2ZLE - chains B and D of the 13 polymer chains in the assembly; structure by electron microscopy, 28.00 A resolution (very low resolution: no residue pairs are listed; an interface is given only as per-side residue counts).

# Chain B
Name: Protease do
Source organism: Escherichia coli
Notes: EC 3.4.21.-
Reference sequence: P0C0V0 (DEGP_ECOLI); the construct lacks a stretch of the UniProt sequence, so the offset changes along the chain: 387-437 = UniProt 27-77; 438-546 = UniProt 105-213; 547-720 = UniProt 222-395; 721-794 = UniProt 401-474
Chain sequence (448 residues; each row starts with the number of its first residue; a row labelled like 437A-437Z holds insertion residues (437A, then the next letters in order)):
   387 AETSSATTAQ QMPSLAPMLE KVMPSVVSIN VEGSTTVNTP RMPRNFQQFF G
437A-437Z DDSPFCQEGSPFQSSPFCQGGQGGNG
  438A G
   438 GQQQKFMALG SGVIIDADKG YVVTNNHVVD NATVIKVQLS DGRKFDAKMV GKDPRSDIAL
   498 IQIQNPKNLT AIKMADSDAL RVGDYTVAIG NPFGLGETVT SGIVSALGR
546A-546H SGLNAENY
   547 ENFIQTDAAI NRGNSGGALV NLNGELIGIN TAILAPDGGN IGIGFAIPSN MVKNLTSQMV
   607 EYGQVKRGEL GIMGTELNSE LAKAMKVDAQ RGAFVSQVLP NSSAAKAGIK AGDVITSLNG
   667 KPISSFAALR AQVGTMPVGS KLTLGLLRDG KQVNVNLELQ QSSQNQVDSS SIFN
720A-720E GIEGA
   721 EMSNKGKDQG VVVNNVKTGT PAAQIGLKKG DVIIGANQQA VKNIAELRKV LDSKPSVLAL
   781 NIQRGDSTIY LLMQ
Not modelled in the structure: 387-396, 437A-437Z, 438A, 546A-546H, 720A-720E, 793-794
UniProt features mapped onto this chain:
  - active site (Charge relay system): His464, Asp494, Ser561
  - binding site (substrate): Glu418, His464, Asp494, Gly559 to Ser561, Thr577 to Ala581, Leu616 to Gly620

# Chain D
Name: Outer membrane protein C
Source organism: Escherichia coli
Reference sequence: P06996 (OMPC_ECOLI); residues 1189-1534 here correspond to UniProt positions 22-367 (UniProt number = residue number - 1167)
Chain sequence (346 residues; row label = number of the first residue in the row):
  1189 AEVYNKDGNK LDLYGKVDGL HYFSDNKDVD GDQTYMRLGF KGETQVTDQL TGYGQWEYQI
  1249 QGNSAENENN SWTRVAFAGL KFQDVGSFDY GRNYGVVYDV TSWTDVLPEF GGDTYGSDNF
  1309 MQQRGNGFAT YRNTDFFGLV DGLNFAVQYQ GKNGNPSGEG FTSGVTNNGR DALRQNGDGV
  1369 GGSITYDYEG FGIGGAISSS KRTDAQNTAA YIGNGDRAET YTGGLKYDAN NIYLAAQYTQ
  1429 TYNATRVGSL GWANKAQNFE AVAQYQFDFG LRPSLAYLQS KGKNLGRGYD DEDILKYVDV
  1489 GATYYFNKNM STYVDYKINL LDDNQFTRDA GINTDNIVAL GLVYQF
UniProt features mapped onto this chain:
  - region: Gly1283 to Gly1300 (Loop L3)
  - binding site (Mg(2+)): Asn1507, Leu1509, Thr1522

# How chain B and chain D interact
At this resolution (28 A) residue pairs are not listed: 13 residues of chain B and 22 of chain D lie at the interface.

# Overview
Chain B and chain D form an interface of 13 and 22 residues respectively. UniProt lists 3 active-site residues
and 16 substrate-binding residues on chain B; 3 Mg2+-binding residues on chain D.
Chain B is Protease do and chain D is Outer membrane protein C, both from Escherichia coli; the structure,
Cryo-EM structure of DegP12/OMP, was determined by electron microscopy together with 3CS0 from the same study.
